PDB entry 8CVY | electron microscopy, 3.60 A resolution | chains A and D of the 7 polymer chains in the assembly

== Chain A (and D) ==
Name: Glycogen [starch] synthase, muscle
From: Homo sapiens
Notes: EC 2.4.1.11; chain D of this document is another copy of the same molecule, construct and numbering; everything in this record applies to it too
Reference sequence: P13807 (GYS1_HUMAN); numbering as in UniProt (aligned over 1-634)
Chain sequence (634 residues; row label = number of the first residue in the row):
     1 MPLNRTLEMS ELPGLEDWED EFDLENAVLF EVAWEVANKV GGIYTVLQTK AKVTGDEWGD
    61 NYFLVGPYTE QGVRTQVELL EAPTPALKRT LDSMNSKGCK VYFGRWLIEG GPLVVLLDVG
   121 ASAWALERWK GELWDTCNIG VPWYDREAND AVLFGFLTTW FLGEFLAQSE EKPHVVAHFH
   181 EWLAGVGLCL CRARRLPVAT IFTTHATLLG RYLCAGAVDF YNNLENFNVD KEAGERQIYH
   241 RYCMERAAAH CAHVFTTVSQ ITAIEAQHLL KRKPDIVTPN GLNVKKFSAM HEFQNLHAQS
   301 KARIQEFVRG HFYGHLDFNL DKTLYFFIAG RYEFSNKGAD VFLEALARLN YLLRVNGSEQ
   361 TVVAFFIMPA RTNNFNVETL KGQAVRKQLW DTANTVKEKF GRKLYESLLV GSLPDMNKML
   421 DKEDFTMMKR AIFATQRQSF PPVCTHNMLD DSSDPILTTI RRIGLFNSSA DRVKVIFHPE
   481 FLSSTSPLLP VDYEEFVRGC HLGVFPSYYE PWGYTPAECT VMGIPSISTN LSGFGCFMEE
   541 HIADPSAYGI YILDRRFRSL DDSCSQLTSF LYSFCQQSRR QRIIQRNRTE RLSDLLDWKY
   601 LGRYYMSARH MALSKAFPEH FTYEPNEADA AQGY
Disordered / not traced: 1-21, 627-634
Construct notes: engineered mutation Glu8 (Ser in P13807), Glu11 (Ser in P13807)
Curated features (UniProtKB/Swiss-Prot):
  - binding site (UDP): Lys39, Arg331, Thr515
  - binding site (UDP-alpha-D-glucose): His205, Arg211, Arg331, Glu510, Trp512, Gly513
  - binding site (alpha-D-glucose 6-phosphate): His291, Glu292, Gln294, His297, Lys301, His501, Arg582, Arg586
  - modified residue: Ser412 (Phosphoserine)
From the paper describing this entry:
  - mutagenesis - S8E/S11E: increased catalytic activity

== Chain A / chain D interface ==
Residue-residue contacts - 54 pairs, chain A then chain D:
  Glu306(A) - Tyr405(D)  hydrogen bond
  Arg309(A) - Tyr405(D)
  Arg309(A) - Leu409(D)
  Leu316(A) - Leu409(D)  hydrophobic
  Arg386(A) - Tyr405(D)  hydrogen bond
  Leu389(A) - Tyr405(D)
  Leu389(A) - Leu408(D)  hydrophobic
  Leu389(A) - Leu409(D)  hydrophobic
  Trp390(A) - Tyr405(D)  hydrophobic
  Thr392(A) - Leu408(D)
  Ala393(A) - Tyr405(D)  hydrophobic
  Val396(A) - Phe400(D)  hydrophobic
  Val396(A) - Leu404(D)  hydrophobic
  Lys397(A) - Lys397(D)
  Lys397(A) - Glu398(D)  salt bridge
  Lys397(A) - Gly401(D)
  Glu398(A) - Lys397(D)  salt bridge
  Phe400(A) - Phe400(D)  hydrophobic
  Gly401(A) - Lys397(D)
  Leu404(A) - Ala393(D)  hydrophobic
  Leu404(A) - Val396(D)  hydrophobic
  Leu404(A) - Met428(D)  hydrophobic
  Tyr405(A) - Glu306(D)  hydrogen bond
  Tyr405(A) - Arg309(D)
  Tyr405(A) - Arg386(D)
  Tyr405(A) - Trp390(D)
  Tyr405(A) - Ala393(D)  hydrophobic
  Leu408(A) - Leu389(D)  hydrophobic
  Leu408(A) - Ile432(D)  hydrophobic
  Leu408(A) - Thr435(D)
  Leu409(A) - Arg309(D)
  Leu409(A) - Leu316(D)  hydrophobic
  Leu409(A) - Leu389(D)  hydrophobic
  Leu409(A) - Thr435(D)  hydrogen bond (backbone-side chain)
  Gly411(A) - Ile432(D)
  Leu413(A) - Phe425(D)  hydrophobic
  Leu413(A) - Met428(D)  hydrophobic
  Leu413(A) - Ile432(D)  hydrophobic
  Pro414(A) - Met428(D)  hydrophobic
  Met416(A) - Met416(D)
  Met416(A) - Leu420(D)  hydrophobic
  Asn417(A) - Asn417(D)
  Leu420(A) - Phe400(D)  hydrophobic
  Leu420(A) - Pro414(D)  hydrophobic
  Leu420(A) - Met416(D)  hydrophobic
  Phe425(A) - Pro414(D)  hydrophobic
  Met428(A) - Leu404(D)  hydrophobic
  Met428(A) - Pro414(D)  hydrophobic
  Ile432(A) - Leu408(D)  hydrophobic
  Ile432(A) - Gly411(D)
  Ile432(A) - Ser412(D)
  Thr435(A) - Leu408(D)
  Thr435(A) - Leu409(D)
  Thr435(A) - Gly411(D)
Other interface residues (no listed pair), chain A (31 interface residues in all): Gly314, Glu406, Ser412, Lys429
Other interface residues (no listed pair), chain D (31 interface residues in all): Thr392, Val410, Leu413, Lys429, Ala431

== Overview ==
Chain A and chain D each contribute 31 residues to their interface; the contacts include 4 hydrogen bonds and
2 salt bridges. Polar pairs include Lys397(A)-Glu398(D), Glu306(A)-Tyr405(D) and Arg386(A)-Tyr405(D). From
UniProt: 3 UDP-binding residues, 6 UDP-alpha-D-glucose-binding residues and 8 alpha-D-glucose
6-phosphate-binding residues on chain A. The paper reports that S8E/S11E of chain A increase catalytic
activity.
Both chains are Glycogen [starch] synthase, muscle (Homo sapiens). Entry 8CVY (Human glycogenin-1 and glycogen
synthase-1 complex in the apo mobile state) was determined by electron microscopy, deposited together with
8CVX and 8CVZ.
